Entry 5DNN (X-ray diffraction, 2.80 A resolution); this record covers chains F and I of the 10 polymer chains in the assembly.

== Chain F ==
Name: Histone H4
Organism: Xenopus laevis
UniProtKB: P62799 (H4_XENLA); residues 1-102 here correspond to UniProt positions 2-103 (UniProt number = residue number + 1)
Chain sequence (102 residues; numbered 1 to 102; the number before each row is that of its first residue):
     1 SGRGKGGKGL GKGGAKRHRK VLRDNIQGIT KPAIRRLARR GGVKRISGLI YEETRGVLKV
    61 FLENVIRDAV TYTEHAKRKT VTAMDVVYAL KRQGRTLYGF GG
Not modelled in the structure: 1-15
UniProt features mapped onto this chain:
  - DNA-binding region: Lys16 to Lys20
  - modified residue: Ser1 (N-acetylserine), Arg3 (Asymmetric dimethylarginine), Lys5 (N6-(2-hydroxyisobutyryl)lysine), Lys8 (N6-(2-hydroxyisobutyryl)lysine), Lys12 (N6-(2-hydroxyisobutyryl)lysine), Lys16 (N6-(2-hydroxyisobutyryl)lysine), Lys20 (N6,N6,N6-trimethyllysine), Lys31 (N6-(2-hydroxyisobutyryl)lysine), Lys44 (N6-(2-hydroxyisobutyryl)lysine), Ser47 (Phosphoserine), Tyr51 (Phosphotyrosine), Lys59 (N6-(2-hydroxyisobutyryl)lysine), Lys77 (N6-(2-hydroxyisobutyryl)lysine), Lys79 (N6-(2-hydroxyisobutyryl)lysine), Tyr88 (Phosphotyrosine), Lys91 (N6-(2-hydroxyisobutyryl)lysine)
  - cross-link (Glycyl lysine isopeptide (Lys-Gly)): Lys31 (interchain with G-Cter in UFM1), Lys91 (interchain with G-Cter in ubiquitin)

== Chain I ==
Molecule: 145-nt DNA strand
Sequence (145 nucleotides; numbered -72 to 72; the number before each row is that of its first residue; numbers below 1 keep their minus sign (DA-72 is residue -72)):
   -72 ATCAATATCC ACCTGCAGAT ACTACCAAAA GTGTATTTGG AAACTGCTCC ATCAAAAGGC
   -12 ATGTTCAGCT GAATCAGCTG AACATGCCTT TTGATGGAGC AGTTTCCAAA TACACTTTTG
    48 GTAGTATCTG CAGGTGGATA TTGAT

== How chain F and chain I interact ==
Residue-residue contacts (12):
  Arg35(F) with DA8(I), salt bridge to the phosphate
  Arg45(F) with DT6(I), base contact; DG7(I), hydrogen bond to the sugar; DA8(I), phosphate contact
  Ile46(F) with DG7(I), sugar contact; DA8(I), hydrogen bond to the phosphate
  Ser47(F) with DG7(I), phosphate contact
  Gly48(F) with DG7(I), hydrogen bond to the phosphate
  Arg78(F) with DC27(I), phosphate contact
  Lys79(F) with DG26(I), salt bridge to the phosphate; DC27(I), hydrogen bond to the phosphate
  Thr80(F) with DC27(I), hydrogen bond to the phosphate
Other interface residues (no listed pair), chain F (11 interface residues in all): Arg39, Lys44, Lys77
Other interface residues (no listed pair), chain I (6 interface residues in all): DA9

== Overview ==
Chain F and chain I form an interface of 11 and 6 residues respectively; the contacts include 5 hydrogen bonds
and 2 salt bridges. Among the polar pairs are Arg45(F)-DG7(I), Ile46(F)-DA8(I) and Gly48(F)-DG7(I). Curated
annotation (UniProt) lists a DNA-binding region on chain F.
Here chain F is Histone H4 (Xenopus laevis) and chain I is a 145-nt DNA strand. Entry 5DNN (Nucleosome core
particle containing adducts of gold(I)-triethylphosphane and ruthenium(II)-toluene PTA complexes) was
determined by X-ray diffraction (same publication as 5DNM).
